7NPR - chains C4 and D9 of the 27 polymer chains in the assembly; structure by electron microscopy, 3.82 A resolution.

Chain C4:
Molecule: ESX-5 secretion system protein EccC5
Organism: Mycobacterium tuberculosis (strain ATCC 25618 / H37Rv)
UniProtKB: P9WNA5 (ECCC5_MYCTU); residue numbers follow UniProt; this construct covers 1-1391
Chain sequence (1391 residues; each row starts with the number of its first residue):
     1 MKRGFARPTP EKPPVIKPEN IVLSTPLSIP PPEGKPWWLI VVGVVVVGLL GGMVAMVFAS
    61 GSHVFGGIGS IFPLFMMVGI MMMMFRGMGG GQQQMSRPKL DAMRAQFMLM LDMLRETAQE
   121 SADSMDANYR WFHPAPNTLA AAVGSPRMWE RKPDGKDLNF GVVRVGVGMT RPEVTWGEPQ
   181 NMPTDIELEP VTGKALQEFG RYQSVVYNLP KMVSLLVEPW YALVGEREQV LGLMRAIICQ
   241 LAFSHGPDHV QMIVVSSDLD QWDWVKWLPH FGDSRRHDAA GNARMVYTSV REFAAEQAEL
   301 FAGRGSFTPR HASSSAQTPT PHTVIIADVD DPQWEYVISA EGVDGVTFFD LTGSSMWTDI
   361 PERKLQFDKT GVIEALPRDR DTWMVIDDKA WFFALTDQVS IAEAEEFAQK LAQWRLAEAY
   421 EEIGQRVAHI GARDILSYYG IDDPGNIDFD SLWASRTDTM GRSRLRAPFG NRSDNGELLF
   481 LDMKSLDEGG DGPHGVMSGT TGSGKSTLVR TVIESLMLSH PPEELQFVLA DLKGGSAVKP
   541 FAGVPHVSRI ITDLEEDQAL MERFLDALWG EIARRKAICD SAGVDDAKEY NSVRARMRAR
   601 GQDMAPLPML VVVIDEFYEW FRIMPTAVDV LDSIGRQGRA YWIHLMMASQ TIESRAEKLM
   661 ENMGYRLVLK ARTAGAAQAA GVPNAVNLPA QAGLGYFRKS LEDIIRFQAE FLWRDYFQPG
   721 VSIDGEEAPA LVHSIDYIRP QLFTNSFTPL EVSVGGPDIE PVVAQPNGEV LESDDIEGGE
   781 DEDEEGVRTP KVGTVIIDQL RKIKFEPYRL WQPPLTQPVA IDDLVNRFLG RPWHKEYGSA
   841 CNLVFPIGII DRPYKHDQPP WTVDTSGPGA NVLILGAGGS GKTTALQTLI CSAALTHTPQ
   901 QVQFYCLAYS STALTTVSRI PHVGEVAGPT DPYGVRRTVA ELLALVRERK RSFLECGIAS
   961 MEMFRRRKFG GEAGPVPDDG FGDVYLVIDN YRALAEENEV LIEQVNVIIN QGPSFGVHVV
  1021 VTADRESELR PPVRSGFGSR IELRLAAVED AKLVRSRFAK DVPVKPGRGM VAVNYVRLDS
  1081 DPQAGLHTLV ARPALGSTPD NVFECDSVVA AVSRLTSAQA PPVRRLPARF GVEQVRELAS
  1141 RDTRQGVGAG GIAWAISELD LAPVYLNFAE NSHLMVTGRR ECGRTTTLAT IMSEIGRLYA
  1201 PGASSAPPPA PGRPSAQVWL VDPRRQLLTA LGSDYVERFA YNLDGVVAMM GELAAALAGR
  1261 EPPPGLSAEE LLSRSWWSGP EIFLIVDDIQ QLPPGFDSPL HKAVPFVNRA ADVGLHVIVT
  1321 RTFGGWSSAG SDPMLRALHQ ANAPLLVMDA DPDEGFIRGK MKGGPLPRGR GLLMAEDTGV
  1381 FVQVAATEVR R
Not modelled in the structure: 275-284, 417-1391
Curated features (UniProtKB/Swiss-Prot):
  - binding site (ATP): Gly499 to Ser506, Gly876 to Thr883, Gly1178 to Thr1185

Chain D9:
Molecule: ESX-5 secretion system protein EccD5
Organism: Mycobacterium tuberculosis (strain ATCC 25618 / H37Rv)
UniProtKB: P9WNP9 (ECCD5_MYCTU); residue numbers follow UniProt; this construct covers 1-503
Chain sequence (503 residues; row label = number of the first residue in the row):
     1 MTAVADAPQA DIEGVASPQA VVVGVMAGEG VQIGVLLDAN APVSVMTDPL LKVVNSRLRE
    61 LGEAPLEATG RGRWALCLVD GAPLRATQSL TEQDVYDGDR LWIRFIADTE RRSQVIEHIS
   121 TAVASDLSKR FARIDPIVAV QVGASMVATG VVLATGVLGW WRWHHNTWLT TIYTAVIGVL
   181 VLAVAMLLLM RAKTDADRRV ADIMLMSAIM PVTVAAAAAP PGPVGSPQAV LGFGVLTVAA
   241 ALALRFTGRR LGIYTTIVII GALTMLAALA RMVAATSAVT LLSSLLLICV VAYHAAPALS
   301 RRLAGIRLPV FPSATSRWVF EARPDLPTTV VVSGGSAPVL EGPSSVRDVL LQAERARSFL
   361 SGLLTGLGVM VVVCMTSLCD PHTGQRWLPL ILAGFTSGFL LLRGRSYVDR WQSITLAGTA
   421 VIIAAAVCVR YALELSSPLA VSIVAAILVL LPAAGMAAAA HVPHTIYSPL FRKFVEWIEY
   481 LCLMPIFPLA LWLMNVYAAI RYR
Not modelled in the structure: 1-18

Interface between chain C4 and chain D9:
Residue-residue contacts (42; chain C4 residue first):
  Met1(C4) - Ala20(D9)  hydrogen bond (backbone-backbone)
  Met1(C4) - Val21(D9)  hydrophobic
  Met1(C4) - Leu90(D9)
  Met1(C4) - Thr91(D9)
  Met1(C4) - Val95(D9)
  Met1(C4) - Tyr96(D9)
  Met1(C4) - Asp97(D9)  hydrogen bond (backbone-backbone)
  Lys2(C4) - Asp97(D9)  salt bridge
  Arg3(C4) - Tyr96(D9)
  Leu23(C4) - Phe320(D9)  hydrophobic
  Ile68(C4) - Arg503(D9)
  Val167(C4) - Leu340(D9)
  Met169(C4) - Asp325(D9)
  Met169(C4) - Pro327(D9)
  Trp176(C4) - Phe320(D9)  hydrophobic
  Met182(C4) - Trp318(D9)  hydrophobic
  Gln197(C4) - Ser313(D9)  hydrogen bond
  Gln197(C4) - Trp318(D9)
  Gly200(C4) - Phe320(D9)
  Arg201(C4) - Pro324(D9)
  Arg201(C4) - Asp325(D9)  salt bridge
  Tyr202(C4) - Asp325(D9)  hydrogen bond
  Tyr202(C4) - Ser345(D9)  hydrogen bond
  Val205(C4) - Pro324(D9)  hydrophobic
  Tyr207(C4) - Pro324(D9)
  Tyr207(C4) - Asp325(D9)  hydrogen bond (side chain-backbone)
  Tyr207(C4) - Pro327(D9)  hydrophobic
  Tyr207(C4) - Pro343(D9)
  Asn208(C4) - Leu340(D9)
  Trp267(C4) - Val22(D9)  hydrophobic
  Trp267(C4) - Gly98(D9)
  Trp391(C4) - Arg323(D9)
  Trp391(C4) - Leu326(D9)  hydrophobic
  Phe392(C4) - Leu326(D9)  hydrophobic
  Leu395(C4) - Pro338(D9)
  Leu395(C4) - Val339(D9)  hydrophobic
  Leu395(C4) - Leu340(D9)
  Glu406(C4) - Arg100(D9)  salt bridge
  Gln409(C4) - Gly98(D9)
  Gln409(C4) - Arg100(D9)  hydrogen bond
  Ala412(C4) - Asp97(D9)
  Gln413(C4) - Asp97(D9)
Interface residues without a listed pair, chain C4 (30 interface residues in all): Gly168, Glu178, Asp185, Lys194, Ser204, Asp387
Interface residues without a listed pair, chain D9 (32 interface residues in all): Val23, Gly24, Ala39, Phe311, Arg317, Ala322, Thr329, Val346

In short:
The interface between chain C4 and chain D9 involves 30 residues on one side and 32 on the other; the contacts
include 7 hydrogen bonds and 3 salt bridges. Polar pairs include Lys2(C4)-Asp97(D9), Arg201(C4)-Asp325(D9) and
Glu406(C4)-Arg100(D9). From UniProt: 24 ATP-binding residues on chain C4.
Here chain C4 is ESX-5 secretion system protein EccC5 and chain D9 is ESX-5 secretion system protein EccD5,
both from Mycobacterium tuberculosis (strain ATCC 25618 / H37Rv). Entry 7NPR (Structure of an intact ESX-5
inner membrane complex, Composite C3 model) was determined by electron microscopy, deposited together with
7NP7, 7NPU, 7NPV, 7NPS and 7NPT.
